8D0A - chains A and H of the 3 polymer chains in the assembly; structure by X-ray diffraction, 3.19 A resolution.

== Chain A ==
Name: Ubiquitin carboxyl-terminal hydrolase 30
Organism: Homo sapiens
Notes: EC 3.4.19.12
Reference sequence: Q70CQ3 (UBP30_HUMAN); residue numbers follow UniProt; this construct covers 64-178, 217-357, 432-502
Amino-acid sequence (349 residues; numbered 63 to 516; 105 numbers in that range are skipped by the numbering (no residue carries them; nothing is unmodelled there); the number before each row is that of its first residue):
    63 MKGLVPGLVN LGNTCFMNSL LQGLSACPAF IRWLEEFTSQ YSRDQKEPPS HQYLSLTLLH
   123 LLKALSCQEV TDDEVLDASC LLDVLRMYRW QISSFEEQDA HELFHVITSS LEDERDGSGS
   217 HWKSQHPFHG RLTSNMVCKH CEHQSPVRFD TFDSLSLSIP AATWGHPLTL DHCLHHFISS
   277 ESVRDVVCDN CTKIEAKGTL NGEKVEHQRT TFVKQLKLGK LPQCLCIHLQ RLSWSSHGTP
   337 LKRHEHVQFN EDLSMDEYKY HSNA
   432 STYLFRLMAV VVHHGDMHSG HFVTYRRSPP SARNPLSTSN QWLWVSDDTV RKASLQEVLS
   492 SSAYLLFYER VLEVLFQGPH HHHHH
Disordered / not traced: 63-65, 290-304, 508-516
Construct notes: initiating methionine (63); linker (179-182, 358-360); engineered mutation D348 (Phe in Q70CQ3), S350 (Met in Q70CQ3), E353 (Ile in Q70CQ3); expression tag (503-516)
UniProt features mapped onto this chain:
  - active site: C77 (Nucleophile), H452 (Proton acceptor)
  - cross-link (Glycyl lysine isopeptide (Lys-Gly)): K235 (interchain with G-Cter in ubiquitin), K289 (interchain with G-Cter in ubiquitin)
Covalently attached groups: compound PKH linked to C77
Bound ions: Zn2+: C234, C237, C284, C287
Residues lining bound ligands: PKH (N-[(1R,2R,4S,7E)-7-[azanyl(sulfanyl)methylidene]-7$l4-azabicyclo[2.2.1]heptan-2-yl]-2-chloranyl-4-(6-cyclopropylpyrazin-2-yl)benzamide): G74, N75, F78, F157, E158, Q160, E164, L328, S329, W330, P336, H444, D447, M448, G451, H452, F453

== Chain H ==
Name: mouse anti-huUSP30 Fab heavy chain
Organism: Mus musculus
Notes: antibody fragment or engineered binder
Amino-acid sequence (222 residues; each row starts with the number of its first residue):
     1 EVQLQQSGAE LVRPGASVKL SCTGSGFNIK DTYMHWVKQR PEQGLEWIGR IDPANGNTKY
    61 DPKFQGKATM TADTSSNTAY LQLSSLTSED TAVYYCARPD GYYGDYWGQG TTLTVSSAKT
   121 TAPSVYPLAP VCGDTTGSSV TLGCLVKGYF PEPVTLTWNS GSLSSGVHTF PAVLQSDLYT
   181 LSSSVTVTSS TWPSQSITCN VAHPASSTKV DKKIGGHHHH HH
Disordered / not traced: 1, 120, 137-138, 150-152, 157-163, 186-196, 202-205, 210-222
Cystine bridges: C22-C96, C144-C199

== How chain A and chain H interact ==
Residue-residue contacts (10; chain A residue first):
  A258(A) with Y33(H), hydrophobic; R50(H), hydrogen bond (backbone-side chain)
  T259(A) with H35(H); R50(H), hydrogen bond (backbone-side chain)
  W260(A) with H35(H), hydrogen bond (backbone-side chain); A97(H), hydrophobic; P99(H); D105(H), hydrogen bond
  G261(A) with P99(H)
  P263(A) with G101(H)
Also at the interface, not in a pair above, chain A (6 interface residues in all): H262
Also at the interface, not in a pair above, chain H (10 interface residues in all): V37, W47, W107

== In short ==
Chain A and chain H form an interface of 6 and 10 residues respectively, with 4 hydrogen bonds. Polar pairs
include A258(A)-R50(H), T259(A)-R50(H) and W260(A)-H35(H). Compound PKH is covalently linked to C77(A). From
UniProt: active-site residues C77(A) and H452(A) on chain A.
Chain A is Ubiquitin carboxyl-terminal hydrolase 30 (Homo sapiens) and chain H is mouse anti-huUSP30 Fab heavy
chain (Mus musculus); the structure, Crystal structure of human USP30 in complex with a covalent inhibitor 829
and a Fab, was determined by X-ray diffraction.
